4X86 - chains A and B; structure by X-ray diffraction, 1.85 A resolution.

Chain A:
Protein: Ubiquitin-like protein 4A
From: Homo sapiens
UniProtKB: P11441 (UBL4A_HUMAN); residue numbers follow UniProt; this construct covers 95-147
Sequence (58 residues; numbered 90 to 147; the number before each row is that of its first residue):
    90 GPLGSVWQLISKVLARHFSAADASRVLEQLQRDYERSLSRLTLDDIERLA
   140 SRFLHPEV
Disordered / not traced: 90-92, 144-147
Sequence notes: expression tag (90-94)
Ligand contacts: CPS (3-[(3-cholamidopropyl)dimethylammonio]-1-propanesulfonate): I135, L138, A139, F142
From the paper describing this entry:
  - mutagenesis - H106E: decreased stability

Chain B:
Protein: Large proline-rich protein BAG6
From: Homo sapiens
UniProtKB: P46379 (BAG6_HUMAN); residues 1049-1124 here correspond to UniProt positions 1048-1123 (UniProt number = residue number - 1)
Sequence (81 residues; numbered 1044 to 1124; the number before each row is that of its first residue):
  1044 GPLGSAKRRKTMQGEGPQLLLSEAVSRAAKAAGARPLTSPESLSRDLEAP
  1094 EVQESYRQQLRSDIQKRLQEDPNYSPQRFPN
Disordered / not traced: 1044-1057, 1114-1124
Sequence notes: expression tag (1044-1048)
UniProt features mapped onto this chain:
  - modified residue: T1054 (Phosphothreonine), S1082 (Phosphoserine), S1118 (Phosphoserine)
Ligand contacts: CPS (3-[(3-cholamidopropyl)dimethylammonio]-1-propanesulfonate): L1062, R1100, R1104, I1107, Q1108
From the paper describing this entry:
  - mutagenesis - V1068R, P1079A, L1086R: unchanged binding to Ubiquitin-like protein 4A (chain A)

Interface between chain A and chain B:
Contacting residue pairs - 46 pairs, chain A then chain B:
  S94(A) with S1098(B)
  V95(A) with S1098(B), hydrogen bond (backbone-side chain); Y1099(B); Q1102(B)
  L98(A) with E1094(B); S1098(B)
  I99(A) with L1064(B), hydrophobic
  V102(A) with L1086(B), hydrophobic; D1089(B); L1090(B), hydrophobic
  R105(A) with T1081(B); D1089(B), salt bridge
  H106(A) with P1079(B); L1080(B), hydrogen bond (backbone-backbone); T1081(B), hydrogen bond; S1085(B); L1086(B); D1089(B), salt bridge
  F107(A) with A1077(B), hydrophobic; R1078(B); P1079(B); L1080(B); L1086(B), hydrophobic
  S108(A) with L1080(B)
  D111(A) with A1077(B)
  V115(A) with A1071(B); A1072(B), hydrophobic; A1077(B), hydrophobic
  Q118(A) with A1071(B); A1074(B)
  L119(A) with A1067(B); V1068(B); A1071(B)
  D122(A) with A1071(B)
  Y123(A) with Q1102(B), hydrogen bond (side chain-backbone); L1103(B); D1106(B), hydrogen bond
  S126(A) with P1060(B)
  L127(A) with D1106(B); R1110(B)
  L130(A) with P1060(B); I1107(B), hydrophobic
  I135(A) with I1107(B), hydrophobic; L1111(B), hydrophobic
  R141(A) with L1062(B)
  F142(A) with L1062(B), hydrophobic
Interface residues without a listed pair, chain A (26 interface residues in all): L103, R114, E124, S128, L138
Interface residues without a listed pair, chain B (29 interface residues in all): G1059, A1075, V1095
Interface features reported in the paper:
  - specific contacts: V102(A)-L1086(B), V102(A)-D1089(B), V102(A)-L1090(B), R105(A)-D1089(B) (hydrogen bond), H106(A)-T1081(B), H106(A)-D1089(B) (salt bridge), F107(A)-L1086(B) (hydrophobic contact), Y123(A)-D1106(B), A1077(B)-F107(A) (hydrophobic contact), P1079(B)-F107(A) (hydrophobic contact)
  - interface residues, chain A: V95(A), L98(A), I99(A), V115(A), L119(A)
  - hot spots on chain A (mutagenesis) - H106E (1.6 +/- 0.08 mum): decreased binding to Large proline-rich protein BAG6 (chain B)
  - interface residues, chain B: L1064(B), A1071(B), A1072(B), L1080(B), Y1099(B)

Summary:
26 residues of chain A and 29 residues of chain B are in contact; the contacts include 5 hydrogen bonds and 2
salt bridges. Polar pairs include R105(A)-D1089(B), H106(A)-D1089(B) and V95(A)-S1098(B). The paper describes
contacts between V102(A) and L1086(B), V102(A) and D1089(B) and V102(A) and L1090(B) among others; a hydrogen
bond between R105(A) and D1089(B); a salt bridge between H106(A) and D1089(B). From the paper: H106E of chain
A reduces stability; interface residues V95(A), L98(A) and L1064(B) among others; 4 substitutions were tested
in all.
Here chain A is Ubiquitin-like protein 4A and chain B is Large proline-rich protein BAG6, both from Homo
sapiens. Entry 4X86 (Crystal structure of BAG6-Ubl4a complex) was determined by X-ray diffraction.
